PDB entry 3WQ5 | X-ray diffraction, 1.80 A resolution | chain A

# Chain A
Name: Beta-primeverosidase
Source organism: Camellia sinensis
Notes: EC 3.2.1.149
Reference sequence: Q7X9A9 (Q7X9A9_CAMSI); numbering as in UniProt (aligned over 1-507)
Chain sequence (507 residues; row label = number of the first residue in the row):
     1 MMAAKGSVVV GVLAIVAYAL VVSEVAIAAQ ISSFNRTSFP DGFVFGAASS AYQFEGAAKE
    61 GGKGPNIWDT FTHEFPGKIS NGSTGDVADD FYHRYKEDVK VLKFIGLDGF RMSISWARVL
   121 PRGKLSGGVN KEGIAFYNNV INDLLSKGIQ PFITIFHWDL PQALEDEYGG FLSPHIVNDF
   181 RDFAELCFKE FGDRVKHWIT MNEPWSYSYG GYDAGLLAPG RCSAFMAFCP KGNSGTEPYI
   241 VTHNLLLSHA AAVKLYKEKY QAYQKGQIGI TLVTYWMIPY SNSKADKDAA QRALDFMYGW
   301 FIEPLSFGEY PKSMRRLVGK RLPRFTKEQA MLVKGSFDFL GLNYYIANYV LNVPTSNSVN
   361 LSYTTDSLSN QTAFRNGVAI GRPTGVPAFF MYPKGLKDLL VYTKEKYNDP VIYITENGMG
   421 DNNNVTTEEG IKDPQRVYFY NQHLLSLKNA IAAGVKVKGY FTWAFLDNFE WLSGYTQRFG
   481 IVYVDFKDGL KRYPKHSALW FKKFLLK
Not modelled in the structure: 1-32
Cystine bridges: Cys222-Cys229
Covalent attachments: N-acetylglucosamine (NAG) linked to Asn35, Asn424
Residues lining bound ligands:
  - VPA (2-phenyl-N-(6-O-beta-D-xylopyranosyl-beta-D-glucopyranosyl)ethylamidine), molecule 1: Gln53, His157, Trp158, Asn202, Glu203, Trp205, Ser206, Leu217, Asn343, Tyr345, Val386, Phe389, Glu416, Trp463, Glu470, Trp471, Leu472, Ser473, Gln477, Phe479
  - VPA, molecule 2: Ala58, Lys59, Gly62, Lys63, Gly64, Pro65, Asp69, Pro121, Arg122, Ala163, Asp166
From the paper describing this entry:
  - post-translational modification sites: Asn35, Asn424
  - catalytic residues: Glu203, Glu416
  - binding site for VPA: Gln53, His157, Asn202, Glu203, Tyr345, Val386, Phe389, Glu416, Trp463, Glu470, Trp471, Ser473, Gln477, Phe479
  - specificity-determining residues: Phe389, Ser473, Gln477 (proposed by the authors, not directly observed)

# In short
Bound to chain A: compound VPA. Covalently linked N-acetylglucosamine: at Asn35 and Asn424. The paper reports
catalytic residues Glu203 and Glu416; a binding site for VPA at Gln53, His157 and Asn202 among others.
Chain A is Beta-primeverosidase (Camellia sinensis); the structure, beta-Primeverosidase in complex with
disaccharide substrate-analog N-beta-primeverosylamidine, natural aglycone derivative, was determined by X-ray
diffraction together with 3WQ4 and 3WQ6 from the same study.
